8VES - chains C and D of the 7 polymer chains in the assembly; structure by electron microscopy, 3.22 A resolution.

Chain C (and D):
Name: Endoribonuclease YicC
Source organism: Escherichia coli
Notes: EC 3.1.26.-; chain D of this document is another copy of the same molecule, construct and numbering; everything in this record applies to it too
Reference sequence: P23839 (YICC_ECOLI); numbering as in UniProt (aligned over 1-287)
Chain sequence (289 residues; numbered -1 to 287; the number before each row is that of its first residue; numbers below 1 keep their minus sign (Gly-1 is residue -1)):
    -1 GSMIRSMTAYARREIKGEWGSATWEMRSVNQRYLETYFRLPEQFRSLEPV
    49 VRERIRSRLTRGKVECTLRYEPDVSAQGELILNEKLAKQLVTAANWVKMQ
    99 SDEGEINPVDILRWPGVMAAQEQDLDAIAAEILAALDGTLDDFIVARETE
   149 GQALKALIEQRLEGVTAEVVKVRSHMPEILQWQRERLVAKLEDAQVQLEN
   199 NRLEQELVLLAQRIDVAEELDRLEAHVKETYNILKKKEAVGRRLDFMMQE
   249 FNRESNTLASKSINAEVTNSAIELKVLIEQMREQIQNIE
Not modelled in the structure: -1 to 0
Differences from the reference sequence: expression tag (-1 to 0)

How chain C and chain D interact:
Residue-residue contacts (57; chain C residue first):
  Thr6(C) with Arg50(D)
  Tyr8(C) with Arg43(D), hydrogen bond (side chain-backbone); Ser44(D); Pro47(D)
  Arg10(C) with Ser44(D)
  Glu23(C) with Arg43(D)
  Arg25(C) with Glu46(D), salt bridge
  Val72(C) with Gly114(D)
  Glu77(C) with Gln87(D)
  Leu78(C) with Gln87(D), hydrogen bond (backbone-side chain); Trp112(D)
  Leu80(C) with Ala91(D), hydrophobic; Trp94(D), hydrophobic
  Glu82(C) with Trp94(D)
  Ala85(C) with Trp94(D), hydrophobic
  Lys86(C) with Gln98(D)
  Val89(C) with Ser99(D)
  Lys96(C) with Glu101(D), salt bridge
  Gly102(C) with Glu101(D)
  Glu103(C) with Glu101(D); Gly102(D), hydrogen bond (side chain-backbone)
  Ile104(C) with Ser99(D); Glu101(D), hydrogen bond (backbone-side chain); Gly102(D)
  Asn105(C) with Glu103(D)
  Pro106(C) with Ala92(D); Lys96(D)
  Val107(C) with Ile104(D), hydrophobic; Asn105(D); Asp108(D)
  Leu110(C) with Leu88(D); Ala92(D), hydrophobic; Val95(D), hydrophobic; Trp112(D)
  Arg111(C) with Asp108(D), salt bridge
  Met116(C) with Leu88(D), hydrophobic; Ala91(D), hydrophobic; Trp112(D), hydrophobic
  Glu148(C) with Arg50(D), salt bridge
  Ala257(C) with Glu248(D)
  Ser260(C) with Arg220(D), hydrogen bond
  Thr266(C) with Glu248(D)
  Asn267(C) with Glu227(D), hydrogen bond
  Ile270(C) with Arg241(D); Phe244(D), hydrophobic
  Glu271(C) with Arg241(D), salt bridge
  Lys273(C) with Phe244(D); Gln247(D)
  Val274(C) with Arg241(D); Phe244(D), hydrophobic
  Glu277(C) with Arg30(D), salt bridge; Tyr31(D), hydrogen bond; Arg240(D)
  Gln278(C) with Glu236(D)
  Arg280(C) with Tyr31(D)
  Glu281(C) with Tyr31(D); Leu32(D)
Also at the interface, not in a pair above, chain C (42 interface residues in all): Arg67, Ser73, Ile109, Ser258, Ala263, Asn285
Also at the interface, not in a pair above, chain D (45 interface residues in all): Glu40, Arg54, Thr58, Arg59, Asn81, Leu84, Ile109, Ala223, His224, Met245, Arg251, Glu252

In short:
The interface between chain C and chain D involves 42 residues on one side and 45 on the other; the contacts
include 7 hydrogen bonds and 6 salt bridges. Polar contacts include Arg25(C)-Glu46(D), Lys96(C)-Glu101(D) and
Arg111(C)-Asp108(D).
Both chains are Endoribonuclease YicC (Escherichia coli). Entry 8VES (Structure of YicC endoribonuclease bound
to an RNA substrate) was determined by electron microscopy together with 8VER from the same study.
